Entry 6ZYP (X-ray diffraction, 1.40 A resolution); this record covers chain A.

== Chain A ==
Protein: Metallo-beta-lactamase type 2
Organism: Klebsiella pneumoniae
Notes: EC 3.5.2.6
UniProtKB: C7C422 (BLAN1_KLEPN); numbering as in UniProt (aligned over 29-270)
Sequence (244 residues; row label = number of the first residue in the row):
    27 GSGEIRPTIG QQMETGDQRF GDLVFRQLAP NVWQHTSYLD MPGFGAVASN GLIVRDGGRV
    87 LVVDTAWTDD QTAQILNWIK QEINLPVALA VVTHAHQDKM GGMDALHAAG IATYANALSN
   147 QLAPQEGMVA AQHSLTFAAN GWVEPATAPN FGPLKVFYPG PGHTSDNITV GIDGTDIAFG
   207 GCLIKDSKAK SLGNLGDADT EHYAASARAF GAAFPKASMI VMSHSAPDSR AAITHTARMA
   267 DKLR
Not modelled in the structure: 27-29
Sequence notes: expression tag (27-28)
Bound ions: Zn2+ site 1: His120, His122, His189 (together with QT2); Zn2+ site 2: Asp124, Cys208, His250 (together with QT2)
Ligand contacts: QT2 ((2S,4R)-2-ethoxycarbonyl-5,5-dimethyl-2-(sulfanylmethyl)-1,3-thiazolidine-4-carboxylic acid): Met67, Val73, Trp93, His120, His122, Gln123, Asp124, His189, Cys208, Asn220, His250
UniProt features mapped onto this chain:
  - binding site (Zn(2+)): His120, His122, Asp124, His189, Cys208, His250
  - binding site (substrate): Lys211, Asn220

== In short ==
Bound to chain A: compound QT2. The Zn2+ site 1 is built by His120, His122 and His189. The Zn2+ site 2 is
built by Asp124, Cys208 and His250. Curated annotation (UniProt) lists 6 Zn2+-binding residues and
substrate-binding residues Lys211 and Asn220.
Chain A is Metallo-beta-lactamase type 2 (Klebsiella pneumoniae); the structure, Structure of NDM-1 with
2-Mercaptomethyl-thiazolidine L-anti-1b, was determined by X-ray diffraction, deposited together with 6ZYN,
6ZYO, 6ZYQ, 6ZYR and 6ZYS.
